PDB entry 5G64 | X-ray diffraction, 3.71 A resolution | chains B and I of the 6 polymer chains in the assembly

Chain B:
Molecule: Ig epsilon chain C region
Source organism: Homo sapiens
Notes: fragment: immunoglobulin e-fc
Chain sequence (327 residues; row label = number of the first residue in the row):
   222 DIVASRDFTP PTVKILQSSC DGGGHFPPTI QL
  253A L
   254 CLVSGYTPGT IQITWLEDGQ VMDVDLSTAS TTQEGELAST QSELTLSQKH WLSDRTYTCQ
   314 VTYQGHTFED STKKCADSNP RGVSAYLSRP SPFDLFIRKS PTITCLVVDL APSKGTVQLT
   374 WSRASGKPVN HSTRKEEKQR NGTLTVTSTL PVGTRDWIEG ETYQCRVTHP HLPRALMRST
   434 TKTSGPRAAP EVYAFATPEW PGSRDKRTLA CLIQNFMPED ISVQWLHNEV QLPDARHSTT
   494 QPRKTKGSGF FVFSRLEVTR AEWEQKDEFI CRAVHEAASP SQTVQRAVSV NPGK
Disordered / not traced: 222-229, 329-331, 366-368, 455-457, 544-547
Disulfide bonds: Cys254-Cys312, Cys358-Cys418, Cys464-Cys524
Glycans and other covalent adducts: glycan linked to Asn394
Sequence notes: expression tag (222-225); engineered mutation Gln265 (Asn146 in P01854), Gln371 (Asn252 in P01854)

Chain I:
Molecule: Fab fragment
Source organism: Homo sapiens
Notes: fragment: heavy chain, residues 1-230; antibody fragment or engineered binder
Chain sequence (230 residues; row label = number of the first residue in the row):
     1 EVQLVESGGG LVQPGGSLRL SCAVSGYSIT SGYSWNWIRQ APGKGLEWVA SITYDGSTNY
    61 NPSVKGRITI SRDDSKNTFY LQMNSLRAED TAVYYCARGS HYFGHWHFAV WGQGTLVTVS
   121 SASTKGPSVF PLAPSSKSTS GGTAALGCLV KDYFPEPVTV SWNSGALTSG VHTFPAVLQS
   181 SGLYSLSSVV TVPSSSLGTQ TYICNVNHKP SNTKVDKKVE PKSCHHHHHH
Disordered / not traced: 104, 135-143, 164-167, 195-198, 222-230
Disulfide bonds: Cys22-Cys96, Cys148-Cys204

Chain B / chain I interface:
Contacting residue pairs (20; chain B residue first):
  Thr373(B) - Phe103(I)
  Trp374(B) - Phe103(I)
  Ser375(B) - His101(I)  hydrogen bond
  Ser375(B) - Tyr102(I)
  Ser375(B) - Phe103(I)  hydrogen bond (side chain-backbone)
  Arg376(B) - His101(I)  hydrogen bond (backbone-side chain)
  Ala377(B) - Tyr33(I)
  Ala377(B) - Ser100(I)
  Ala377(B) - His101(I)  hydrogen bond (backbone-backbone)
  Ser378(B) - Gly32(I)
  Ser378(B) - Tyr33(I)
  Gly379(B) - Tyr54(I)
  Gly379(B) - His101(I)
  Gly379(B) - Trp106(I)
  Lys380(B) - Ser31(I)  hydrogen bond (side chain-backbone)
  Lys380(B) - Tyr54(I)
  Pro381(B) - Tyr54(I)
  Gln417(B) - Tyr102(I)
  Cys418(B) - Phe103(I)
  Arg419(B) - Phe103(I)
Also at the interface, not in a pair above, chain B (13 interface residues in all): Met430
Interface features reported in the paper:
  - residue pairs: Ser375(B)-Phe103(I), Gln417(B)-Phe103(I), Tyr33(I)-Ser378(B), Tyr54(I)-Gly379(B)
  - epitope / paratope residues, chain B: Ser375(B), Lys380(B), Gln417(B)
  - epitope / paratope residues, chain I: Tyr33(I), Tyr54(I), Tyr102(I), Trp106(I)

Overview:
Chain B and chain I form an interface of 13 and 9 residues respectively; the contacts include 5 hydrogen
bonds. Polar pairs include Ser375(B)-His101(I), Ser375(B)-Phe103(I) and Arg376(B)-His101(I). The paper
describes contacts between Ser375(B) and Phe103(I), Gln417(B) and Phe103(I) and Tyr33(I) and Ser378(B) among
others. From the paper: epitope/paratope residues Ser375(B), Lys380(B) and Tyr33(I) among others.
Here chain B is Ig epsilon chain C region and chain I is Fab fragment, both from Homo sapiens. Entry 5G64 (The
complex between human IgE-Fc and two anti-IgE Fab fragments) was determined by X-ray diffraction.
